Entry 1PMO (X-ray diffraction, 2.30 A resolution); this record covers chains E and F of the 6 polymer chains in the assembly.

== Chain E (and F) ==
Protein: Glutamate decarboxylase beta
Organism: Escherichia coli
Notes: EC 4.1.1.15; fragment: GadB; chain F of this document is another copy of the same molecule, construct and numbering; everything in this record applies to it too
UniProtKB: P69910 (DCEB_ECOLI); residues 1-466 here = UniProt positions 1-466
Amino-acid sequence (466 residues; each row starts with the number of its first residue):
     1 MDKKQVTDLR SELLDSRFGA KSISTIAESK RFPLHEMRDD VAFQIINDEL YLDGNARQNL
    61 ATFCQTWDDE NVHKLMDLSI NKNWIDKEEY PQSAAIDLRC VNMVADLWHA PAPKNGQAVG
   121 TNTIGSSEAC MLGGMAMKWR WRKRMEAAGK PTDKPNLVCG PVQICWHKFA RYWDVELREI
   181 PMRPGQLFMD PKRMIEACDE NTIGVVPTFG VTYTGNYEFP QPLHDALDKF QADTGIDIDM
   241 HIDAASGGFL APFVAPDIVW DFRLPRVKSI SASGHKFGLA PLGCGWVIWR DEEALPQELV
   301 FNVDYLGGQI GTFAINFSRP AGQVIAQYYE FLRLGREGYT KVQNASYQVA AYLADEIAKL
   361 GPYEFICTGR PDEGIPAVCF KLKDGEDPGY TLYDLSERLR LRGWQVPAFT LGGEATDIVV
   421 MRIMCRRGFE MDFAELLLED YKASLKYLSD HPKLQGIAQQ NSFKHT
Not modelled in the structure: 1-3 (chain F: 1-12)
Residues lining bound ligands: 4'-deoxypyridoxine phosphate (PLR; (5-hydroxy-4,6-dimethylpyridin-3-yl)methyl dihydrogen phosphate): Gly-125, Ser-126, Ser-127, Gln-163, Cys-165, Thr-208, Gly-210, Thr-212, Asp-243, Ala-245, Ser-273, His-275, Lys-276, His-465, Thr-466
Swiss-Prot annotation at these positions:
  - binding site (substrate): Thr-62, Asn-83
  - binding site (pyridoxal 5'-phosphate): Ser-126, Ser-127, Thr-212, His-275
  - modified residue: Lys-276 (N6-(pyridoxal phosphate)lysine), Lys-446 (N6-acetyllysine), Lys-453 (N6-acetyllysine), Lys-464 (N6-acetyllysine)
  - mutagenesis: Lys-276 (K276A: Strongly reduces pyridoxal phosphate binding and increases stability of the polypeptide; K276H: Abolishes pyridoxal phosphate binding)
What the authors report for this chain:
  - binding site for 4'-deoxypyridoxine phosphate: Gln-163

== Chain E / chain F interface ==
Pairs across the interface - 260 pairs, chain E then chain F:
  Thr-25(E) / Arg-99(F)
  Thr-25(E) / Tyr-328(F)
  Lys-30(E) / Asn-102(F)
  Lys-30(E) / Asp-106(F)
  Lys-30(E) / Gly-116(F)  hydrogen bond (side chain-backbone)
  Arg-31(E) / Met-103(F)
  Arg-31(E) / Asp-106(F)
  Phe-32(E) / Met-103(F)
  Phe-32(E) / Asp-106(F)  hydrogen bond (backbone-side chain)
  Phe-32(E) / Phe-253(F)  hydrophobic
  Phe-32(E) / Phe-331(F)  hydrophobic
  Phe-32(E) / Gly-335(F)
  Phe-32(E) / Arg-336(F)
  Phe-32(E) / Tyr-339(F)  hydrophobic
  Pro-33(E) / Met-103(F)
  Pro-33(E) / Phe-331(F)
  Pro-33(E) / Gly-335(F)
  Pro-33(E) / Arg-336(F)  hydrogen bond (backbone-backbone)
  Leu-34(E) / Gly-335(F)
  Leu-34(E) / Arg-336(F)  hydrogen bond (backbone-backbone)
  Leu-34(E) / Glu-337(F)  hydrogen bond (backbone-backbone)
  His-35(E) / Leu-334(F)
  His-35(E) / Gly-335(F)
  His-35(E) / Glu-337(F)  salt bridge
  Glu-36(E) / Arg-333(F)
  Glu-36(E) / Leu-334(F)  hydrogen bond (backbone-backbone)
  Glu-36(E) / Glu-337(F)  hydrogen bond (backbone-side chain)
  Glu-36(E) / Gly-338(F)
  Glu-36(E) / Lys-341(F)  salt bridge
  Met-37(E) / Leu-332(F)  hydrophobic
  Met-37(E) / Arg-333(F)  hydrogen bond (backbone-backbone)
  Asp-39(E) / Asn-71(F)
  Asp-39(E) / Tyr-329(F)
  Asp-39(E) / Arg-333(F)  salt bridge
  Asp-40(E) / Asn-71(F)  hydrogen bond
  Ala-42(E) / Arg-333(F)
  Phe-43(E) / Asn-71(F)
  Phe-43(E) / Lys-74(F)
  Phe-43(E) / Leu-75(F)  hydrophobic
  Phe-43(E) / Tyr-329(F)
  Ile-46(E) / Ile-325(F)  hydrophobic
  Ile-46(E) / Tyr-328(F)  hydrophobic
  Ile-46(E) / Tyr-329(F)  hydrophobic
  Ile-46(E) / Leu-332(F)  hydrophobic
  Asn-47(E) / Leu-78(F)
  Glu-49(E) / Gln-92(F)  hydrogen bond
  Glu-49(E) / Ile-96(F)
  Glu-49(E) / Arg-99(F)  salt bridge
  Leu-50(E) / Lys-82(F)
  Leu-50(E) / Ile-96(F)  hydrophobic
  Leu-50(E) / Ile-325(F)  hydrophobic
  Leu-52(E) / Pro-91(F)
  Leu-52(E) / Gln-92(F)
  Asp-53(E) / Lys-82(F)  salt bridge
  Asp-53(E) / Tyr-90(F)
  Asp-53(E) / Pro-91(F)
  Asp-53(E) / Gln-92(F)  hydrogen bond (side chain-backbone)
  Asp-53(E) / Ser-93(F)  hydrogen bond
  Gly-54(E) / Glu-89(F)  hydrogen bond (backbone-backbone)
  Gly-54(E) / Tyr-90(F)
  Asn-55(E) / Glu-89(F)
  Ala-56(E) / Glu-89(F)  hydrogen bond (backbone-side chain)
  Ala-56(E) / Tyr-90(F)
  Asn-59(E) / Glu-89(F)  hydrogen bond
  Cys-64(E) / Asn-83(F)
  Cys-64(E) / Ser-318(F)
  Gln-65(E) / Asn-81(F)
  Thr-66(E) / Asn-81(F)
  Trp-67(E) / Asn-81(F)
  Asp-68(E) / Asn-81(F)  hydrogen bond
  Asn-71(E) / Asp-39(F)
  Asn-71(E) / Asp-40(F)  hydrogen bond
  Asn-71(E) / Phe-43(F)
  His-73(E) / Asp-77(F)  salt bridge
  His-73(E) / Ile-80(F)
  Lys-74(E) / Phe-43(F)
  Leu-75(E) / Phe-43(F)  hydrophobic
  Met-76(E) / Ile-80(F)  hydrophobic
  Asp-77(E) / His-73(F)  salt bridge
  Leu-78(E) / Asn-47(F)
  Leu-78(E) / Leu-50(F)  hydrophobic
  Ile-80(E) / His-73(F)
  Ile-80(E) / Met-76(F)  hydrophobic
  Asn-81(E) / Gln-65(F)
  Asn-81(E) / Thr-66(F)
  Asn-81(E) / Trp-67(F)
  Asn-81(E) / Asp-68(F)  hydrogen bond
  Asn-81(E) / Leu-282(F)
  Lys-82(E) / Leu-50(F)
  Lys-82(E) / Asp-53(F)  salt bridge
  Lys-82(E) / Leu-282(F)
  Asn-83(E) / Cys-64(F)
  Asn-83(E) / Leu-282(F)
  Ile-85(E) / Thr-466(F)
  Asp-86(E) / Phe-463(F)
  Glu-88(E) / Gln-405(F)
  Glu-88(E) / Ser-462(F)
  Glu-88(E) / Phe-463(F)  hydrogen bond (side chain-backbone)
  Glu-89(E) / Asp-53(F)
  Glu-89(E) / Gly-54(F)  hydrogen bond (backbone-backbone)
  Glu-89(E) / Asn-55(F)  hydrogen bond (side chain-backbone)
  Glu-89(E) / Ala-56(F)  hydrogen bond (side chain-backbone)
  Glu-89(E) / Asn-59(F)  hydrogen bond
  Tyr-90(E) / Asp-53(F)
  Tyr-90(E) / Gly-54(F)
  Tyr-90(E) / Ala-56(F)
  Pro-91(E) / Leu-52(F)
  Pro-91(E) / Asp-53(F)
  Gln-92(E) / Glu-49(F)  hydrogen bond
  Gln-92(E) / Leu-52(F)
  Gln-92(E) / Asp-53(F)  hydrogen bond (backbone-side chain)
  Ser-93(E) / Asp-53(F)  hydrogen bond
  Ile-96(E) / Glu-49(F)
  Ile-96(E) / Leu-50(F)  hydrophobic
  Arg-99(E) / Thr-25(F)  hydrogen bond
  Arg-99(E) / Ser-29(F)
  Arg-99(E) / Glu-49(F)  salt bridge
  Asn-102(E) / Ser-29(F)
  Asn-102(E) / Lys-30(F)
  Met-103(E) / Arg-31(F)
  Met-103(E) / Phe-32(F)
  Met-103(E) / Pro-33(F)
  Asp-106(E) / Lys-30(F)
  Asp-106(E) / Arg-31(F)  salt bridge
  Asp-106(E) / Phe-32(F)  hydrogen bond (side chain-backbone)
  Gly-116(E) / Lys-30(F)
  Ile-124(E) / Ile-124(F)  hydrophobic
  Ile-124(E) / Asn-316(F)
  Ser-127(E) / Ile-315(F)
  Ser-127(E) / Phe-317(F)
  Glu-128(E) / Asn-316(F)
  Met-131(E) / Ile-315(F)  hydrophobic
  Met-135(E) / Tyr-172(F)  hydrophobic
  Trp-139(E) / Arg-171(F)
  Trp-139(E) / Tyr-172(F)
  Trp-139(E) / Asp-174(F)
  Arg-142(E) / Asp-174(F)  salt bridge
  Gln-163(E) / Phe-317(F)
  Ile-164(E) / Phe-301(F)  hydrophobic
  Ile-164(E) / Val-303(F)  hydrophobic
  Ile-164(E) / Phe-317(F)  hydrophobic
  His-167(E) / Phe-301(F)
  Lys-168(E) / Phe-301(F)
  Lys-168(E) / Ala-314(F)  hydrogen bond (side chain-backbone)
  Lys-168(E) / Asn-316(F)
  Arg-171(E) / Trp-139(F)
  Arg-171(E) / Glu-298(F)  hydrogen bond (side chain-backbone)
  Arg-171(E) / Phe-301(F)
  Tyr-172(E) / Met-135(F)  hydrophobic
  Tyr-172(E) / Trp-139(F)
  Tyr-172(E) / Trp-173(F)  hydrogen bond (backbone-side chain)
  Tyr-172(E) / Leu-299(F)  hydrogen bond (side chain-backbone)
  Tyr-172(E) / Phe-301(F)
  Tyr-172(E) / Phe-313(F)
  Tyr-172(E) / Ala-314(F)
  Trp-173(E) / Tyr-172(F)  hydrogen bond (side chain-backbone)
  Trp-173(E) / Trp-173(F)  hydrophobic
  Asp-174(E) / Lys-138(F)  salt bridge
  Asp-174(E) / Trp-139(F)
  Asp-174(E) / Arg-142(F)  salt bridge
  Phe-253(E) / Phe-32(F)  hydrophobic
  His-275(E) / Ser-318(F)
  Leu-282(E) / Ile-80(F)
  Leu-282(E) / Asn-81(F)
  Leu-282(E) / Lys-82(F)
  Leu-282(E) / Asn-83(F)
  Leu-282(E) / Arg-319(F)
  Leu-282(E) / Pro-320(F)
  Gly-283(E) / Pro-320(F)
  Glu-298(E) / Arg-171(F)  hydrogen bond (backbone-side chain)
  Leu-299(E) / Tyr-172(F)  hydrogen bond (backbone-side chain)
  Phe-301(E) / Ile-164(F)  hydrophobic
  Phe-301(E) / His-167(F)
  Phe-301(E) / Lys-168(F)
  Phe-301(E) / Arg-171(F)
  Phe-301(E) / Tyr-172(F)
  Val-303(E) / Ile-164(F)  hydrophobic
  Val-303(E) / His-465(F)
  Asp-304(E) / Gln-460(F)
  Asp-304(E) / Asn-461(F)
  Asp-304(E) / Phe-463(F)
  Tyr-305(E) / Gln-460(F)  hydrogen bond (backbone-side chain)
  Tyr-305(E) / Asn-461(F)
  Tyr-305(E) / Phe-463(F)  hydrophobic
  Leu-306(E) / Arg-400(F)
  Leu-306(E) / Gln-460(F)
  Leu-306(E) / Asn-461(F)
  Leu-306(E) / Ser-462(F)
  Gly-308(E) / Gln-460(F)
  Phe-313(E) / Tyr-172(F)
  Ala-314(E) / Lys-168(F)  hydrogen bond (backbone-side chain)
  Ile-315(E) / Ser-127(F)  hydrogen bond (backbone-side chain)
  Ile-315(E) / Ile-315(F)  hydrophobic
  Asn-316(E) / Ile-124(F)
  Asn-316(E) / Glu-128(F)
  Asn-316(E) / Asn-316(F)  hydrogen bond
  Phe-317(E) / Ser-127(F)
  Phe-317(E) / Gln-163(F)
  Phe-317(E) / Ile-164(F)  hydrophobic
  Phe-317(E) / Phe-463(F)  hydrophobic
  Phe-317(E) / His-465(F)
  Phe-317(E) / Thr-466(F)
  Ser-318(E) / Cys-64(F)
  Ser-318(E) / His-275(F)
  Ser-318(E) / Thr-466(F)  hydrogen bond
  Arg-319(E) / Ile-124(F)
  Pro-320(E) / Leu-282(F)
  Pro-320(E) / Gly-283(F)
  Pro-320(E) / Gln-323(F)
  Gln-323(E) / Pro-320(F)
  Ile-325(E) / Ile-46(F)  hydrophobic
  Ile-325(E) / Leu-50(F)  hydrophobic
  Tyr-328(E) / Thr-25(F)
  Tyr-328(E) / Ile-46(F)  hydrophobic
  Tyr-329(E) / Asp-39(F)
  Tyr-329(E) / Phe-43(F)
  Tyr-329(E) / Ile-46(F)  hydrophobic
  Phe-331(E) / Phe-32(F)  hydrophobic
  Phe-331(E) / Pro-33(F)
  Leu-332(E) / Met-37(F)
  Leu-332(E) / Ile-46(F)  hydrophobic
  Arg-333(E) / Glu-36(F)
  Arg-333(E) / Met-37(F)  hydrogen bond (backbone-backbone)
  Arg-333(E) / Asp-39(F)  salt bridge
  Arg-333(E) / Ala-42(F)
  Leu-334(E) / His-35(F)
  Leu-334(E) / Glu-36(F)
  Gly-335(E) / Phe-32(F)
  Gly-335(E) / Pro-33(F)
  Gly-335(E) / Leu-34(F)
  Gly-335(E) / His-35(F)
  Arg-336(E) / Phe-32(F)
  Arg-336(E) / Pro-33(F)  hydrogen bond (backbone-backbone)
  Arg-336(E) / Leu-34(F)  hydrogen bond (backbone-backbone)
  Glu-337(E) / Leu-34(F)  hydrogen bond (backbone-backbone)
  Glu-337(E) / His-35(F)
  Glu-337(E) / Glu-36(F)  hydrogen bond (side chain-backbone)
  Gly-338(E) / Glu-36(F)
  Tyr-339(E) / Phe-32(F)  hydrophobic
  Lys-341(E) / Glu-36(F)  salt bridge
  Arg-400(E) / Leu-306(F)
  Gln-405(E) / Glu-88(F)
  Gln-405(E) / Leu-306(F)
  Gln-460(E) / Asp-304(F)  hydrogen bond
  Gln-460(E) / Tyr-305(F)  hydrogen bond (side chain-backbone)
  Gln-460(E) / Leu-306(F)
  Asn-461(E) / Asp-304(F)
  Asn-461(E) / Tyr-305(F)
  Asn-461(E) / Leu-306(F)
  Ser-462(E) / Glu-88(F)
  Ser-462(E) / Leu-306(F)
  Phe-463(E) / Glu-88(F)  hydrogen bond (backbone-side chain)
  Phe-463(E) / Asp-304(F)
  Phe-463(E) / Tyr-305(F)  hydrophobic
  Phe-463(E) / Phe-317(F)  hydrophobic
  His-465(E) / Val-303(F)
  His-465(E) / Phe-317(F)
  Thr-466(E) / Ile-85(F)
  Thr-466(E) / Phe-317(F)
  Thr-466(E) / Ser-318(F)
Also at the interface, not in a pair above, chain E (119 interface residues in all): Ile-26, Glu-28, Ser-29, Ile-45, Thr-62, Val-72, Leu-107, Lys-138, Pro-281
Also at the interface, not in a pair above, chain F (119 interface residues in all): Ile-26, Glu-28, Ile-45, Val-72, Asp-86, Leu-107, Met-131, Pro-281, Gly-308, Thr-312

== Summary ==
The chain E/chain F interface involves 119 residues from each chain; the contacts include 48 hydrogen bonds
and 15 salt bridges. Polar pairs include His-35(E)/Glu-337(F), Glu-36(E)/Lys-341(F) and Asp-39(E)/Arg-333(F).
Ligands of chain E: 4'-deoxypyridoxine phosphate. From the paper: a binding site for 4'-deoxypyridoxine
phosphate at Gln-163(E).
Chain E and chain F are both Glutamate decarboxylase beta (Escherichia coli); the structure, Crystal structure
of Escherichia coli GadB (neutral pH), was determined by X-ray diffraction, deposited together with 1PMM.
